PDB entry 7Y5C | electron microscopy, 4.70 A resolution (low resolution: residue-level contacts below are approximate; hydrogen-bond / salt-bridge calls are withheld) | chains 7 and 8 of the 20 polymer chains in the assembly

== Chain 7 (and 8) ==
Name: ATP synthase subunit c
From: Mycolicibacterium smegmatis
Notes: chain 8 of this document is another copy of the same molecule, construct and numbering; everything in this record applies to it too
Reference sequence: A0R205 (A0R205_MYCS2); residues 1-86 here = UniProt positions 1-86
Chain sequence (86 residues; numbered 1 to 86; the number before each row is that of its first residue):
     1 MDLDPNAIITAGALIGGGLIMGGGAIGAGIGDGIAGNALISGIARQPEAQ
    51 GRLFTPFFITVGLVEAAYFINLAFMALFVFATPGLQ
Disordered / not traced: 1-4, 86

== Interface between chain 7 and chain 8 ==
Pairs across the interface (39):
  Ala7(7) with Pro5(8)
  Thr10(7) with Ile9(8)
  Leu14(7) with Ile9(8); Ala13(8); Phe78(8)
  Ile15(7) with Gly12(8); Ile15(8)
  Gly17(7) with Ile20(8)
  Gly18(7) with Gly16(8); Leu19(8); Ile20(8)
  Met21(7) with Ile20(8)
  Ala25(7) with Gly23(8); Gly24(8)
  Ile26(7) with Gly23(8); Ile26(8)
  Gly29(7) with Gly27(8)
  Ile30(7) with Ile30(8)
  Asp32(7) with Thr60(8); Leu63(8); Val64(8)
  Gly33(7) with Gly31(8)
  Asn37(7) with Ile34(8); Ala35(8); Ala38(8)
  Leu39(7) with Pro56(8)
  Ile40(7) with Ala38(8); Phe57(8)
  Ile43(7) with Arg52(8); Leu53(8); Pro56(8)
  Ala44(7) with Arg45(8); Arg52(8); Leu53(8)
  Arg45(7) with Arg45(8)
  Pro47(7) with Arg52(8)
  Glu65(7) with Leu63(8)
  Tyr68(7) with Asn71(8)
  Phe80(7) with Phe78(8)
Also at the interface, not in a pair above, chain 7 (27 interface residues in all): Ala11, Leu19, Gly22, Gly36
Also at the interface, not in a pair above, chain 8 (28 interface residues in all): Ile8

== Summary ==
27 residues of chain 7 and 28 residues of chain 8 are in contact.
Both chains are ATP synthase subunit c (Mycolicibacterium smegmatis). Entry 7Y5C (Cryo-EM structure of F-ATP
synthase from Mycolicibacterium smegmatis (rotational state 2)) was determined by electron microscopy together
with 7Y5A, 7Y5B and 7Y5D from the same study.
